Entry 5GKI (X-ray diffraction, 2.90 A resolution); this record covers chains A and B of the 4 polymer chains in the assembly.

Chain A (and B):
Name: Endonuclease EndoMS
From: Thermococcus kodakarensis KOD1
Notes: EC 3.1.-.-; chain B of this document is another copy of the same molecule, construct and numbering; everything in this record applies to it too
Reference sequence: Q5JER9 (NUCS_THEKO); residue numbers follow UniProt; this construct covers 1-252
Chain sequence (252 residues; row label = number of the first residue in the row):
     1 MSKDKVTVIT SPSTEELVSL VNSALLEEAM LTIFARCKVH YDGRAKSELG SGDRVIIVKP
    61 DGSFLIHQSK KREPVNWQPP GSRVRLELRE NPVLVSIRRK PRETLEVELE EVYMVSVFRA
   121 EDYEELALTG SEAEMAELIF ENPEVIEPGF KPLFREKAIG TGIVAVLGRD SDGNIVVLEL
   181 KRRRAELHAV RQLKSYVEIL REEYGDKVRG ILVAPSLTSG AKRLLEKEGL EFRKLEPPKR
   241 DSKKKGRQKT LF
Unresolved in the structure: 1, 241-252
Sequence notes: engineered mutation Ala165 (Asp in Q5JER9)
Ion coordination: Mg2+: Glu179 (shared with 1 residue of chain C; 1 residue of chain D)

Interface between chain A and chain B:
Pairs across the interface (140; chain A residue first):
  Lys5(A) - Asp53(B)  salt bridge
  Lys5(A) - Tyr113(B)
  Val6(A) - Phe34(B)  hydrophobic
  Val6(A) - Tyr113(B)  hydrophobic
  Val8(A) - Val8(B)  hydrophobic
  Val8(A) - Thr10(B)
  Thr10(A) - Val8(B)
  Met30(A) - Val55(B)  hydrophobic
  Met30(A) - His67(B)
  Met30(A) - Gln68(B)
  Met30(A) - Ser69(B)
  Thr32(A) - Phe34(B)
  Phe34(A) - Thr32(B)
  Phe34(A) - Ser116(B)
  Phe34(A) - Phe118(B)  hydrophobic
  Asp42(A) - Lys239(B)  salt bridge
  Gly43(A) - Lys239(B)  hydrogen bond (backbone-side chain)
  Arg44(A) - Arg182(B)  hydrogen bond (backbone-side chain)
  Ala45(A) - Thr129(B)
  Ala45(A) - Arg182(B)
  Ala45(A) - Lys239(B)
  Lys46(A) - Leu128(B)
  Lys46(A) - Thr129(B)  hydrogen bond (backbone-backbone)
  Ser47(A) - Leu126(B)
  Ser47(A) - Ala127(B)
  Glu48(A) - Leu126(B)
  Glu48(A) - Ala127(B)  hydrogen bond (backbone-backbone)
  Leu49(A) - Glu124(B)
  Leu49(A) - Glu125(B)
  Leu49(A) - Leu126(B)
  Gly50(A) - Glu124(B)
  Ser51(A) - Glu124(B)
  Gly52(A) - Asp122(B)
  Asp53(A) - Lys5(B)  salt bridge
  Asp53(A) - Phe118(B)
  Asp53(A) - Ala120(B)
  Asp53(A) - Glu121(B)  hydrogen bond (side chain-backbone)
  Asp53(A) - Asp122(B)
  Arg54(A) - Phe118(B)
  Arg54(A) - Asp122(B)  salt bridge
  Arg54(A) - Glu124(B)
  Val55(A) - Met30(B)  hydrophobic
  Val55(A) - Phe118(B)  hydrophobic
  Ile57(A) - Ile57(B)  hydrophobic
  Lys59(A) - His67(B)  hydrogen bond
  Lys59(A) - Gln68(B)  hydrogen bond (side chain-backbone)
  Lys59(A) - Ser69(B)
  Lys59(A) - Lys70(B)  hydrogen bond (side chain-backbone)
  Lys59(A) - Lys71(B)  hydrogen bond (side chain-backbone)
  Lys59(A) - Glu73(B)
  Pro60(A) - Ser69(B)
  Asp61(A) - Lys70(B)
  Asp61(A) - Lys71(B)  hydrogen bond (side chain-backbone)
  Ser63(A) - Lys71(B)  hydrogen bond (side chain-backbone)
  Leu65(A) - His67(B)
  Leu65(A) - Arg72(B)
  His67(A) - Lys59(B)  hydrogen bond
  His67(A) - Leu65(B)
  Gln68(A) - Met30(B)
  Gln68(A) - Lys59(B)  hydrogen bond (backbone-side chain)
  Gln68(A) - Asp122(B)  hydrogen bond
  Gln68(A) - Glu124(B)  hydrogen bond (side chain-backbone)
  Ser69(A) - Met30(B)
  Ser69(A) - Lys59(B)
  Ser69(A) - Pro60(B)
  Lys70(A) - Lys59(B)  hydrogen bond (backbone-side chain)
  Lys70(A) - Asp61(B)
  Lys71(A) - Lys59(B)  hydrogen bond (backbone-side chain)
  Lys71(A) - Asp61(B)  hydrogen bond (backbone-side chain)
  Lys71(A) - Ser63(B)  hydrogen bond (backbone-side chain)
  Lys71(A) - Pro80(B)
  Arg72(A) - Leu65(B)
  Arg72(A) - Glu73(B)  salt bridge
  Arg72(A) - Pro74(B)
  Arg72(A) - Trp77(B)
  Arg72(A) - Pro80(B)
  Glu73(A) - Arg72(B)  salt bridge
  Pro74(A) - Arg72(B)
  Val75(A) - Leu126(B)
  Asn76(A) - Leu126(B)
  Trp77(A) - Arg72(B)
  Pro80(A) - Lys71(B)
  Tyr113(A) - Lys5(B)  hydrogen bond
  Tyr113(A) - Val6(B)  hydrophobic
  Tyr113(A) - Phe118(B)  hydrophobic
  Ser116(A) - Phe34(B)
  Phe118(A) - Phe34(B)  hydrophobic
  Phe118(A) - Asp53(B)
  Phe118(A) - Arg54(B)
  Phe118(A) - Val55(B)  hydrophobic
  Phe118(A) - Tyr113(B)  hydrophobic
  Ala120(A) - Asp53(B)
  Glu121(A) - Gly52(B)
  Glu121(A) - Asp53(B)  hydrogen bond (backbone-side chain)
  Asp122(A) - Gly52(B)
  Asp122(A) - Asp53(B)
  Asp122(A) - Arg54(B)  salt bridge
  Asp122(A) - Gln68(B)  hydrogen bond
  Glu124(A) - Leu49(B)
  Glu124(A) - Gly50(B)
  Glu124(A) - Ser51(B)
  Glu124(A) - Arg54(B)
  Glu124(A) - Gln68(B)  hydrogen bond (backbone-side chain)
  Glu125(A) - Leu49(B)
  Leu126(A) - Ser47(B)
  Leu126(A) - Glu48(B)
  Leu126(A) - Leu49(B)
  Leu126(A) - Val75(B)
  Leu126(A) - Asn76(B)
  Ala127(A) - Ser47(B)
  Ala127(A) - Glu48(B)  hydrogen bond (backbone-backbone)
  Leu128(A) - Lys46(B)
  Thr129(A) - Ala45(B)
  Thr129(A) - Lys46(B)  hydrogen bond (backbone-backbone)
  Gly160(A) - Arg223(B)  hydrogen bond (backbone-side chain)
  Thr161(A) - Leu187(B)
  Thr161(A) - Arg223(B)  hydrogen bond
  Gly162(A) - Leu187(B)
  Gly162(A) - Arg191(B)
  Arg182(A) - Arg44(B)  hydrogen bond (side chain-backbone)
  Arg182(A) - Ala45(B)
  Leu187(A) - Thr161(B)
  Leu187(A) - Gly162(B)
  Arg191(A) - Arg191(B)
  Arg191(A) - Ser195(B)  hydrogen bond
  Arg191(A) - Tyr196(B)
  Lys194(A) - Lys194(B)
  Lys194(A) - Glu198(B)  salt bridge
  Ser195(A) - Arg191(B)  hydrogen bond
  Tyr196(A) - Arg191(B)
  Glu198(A) - Lys194(B)  salt bridge
  Glu202(A) - Lys227(B)  salt bridge
  Arg223(A) - Gly160(B)  hydrogen bond (side chain-backbone)
  Arg223(A) - Thr161(B)  hydrogen bond
  Lys227(A) - Glu202(B)  salt bridge
  Lys239(A) - Asp42(B)  salt bridge
  Lys239(A) - Gly43(B)  hydrogen bond (side chain-backbone)
  Lys239(A) - Arg44(B)
  Lys239(A) - Ala45(B)
  Arg240(A) - Lys46(B)  hydrogen bond (backbone-side chain)
Other interface residues (no listed pair), chain A (71 interface residues in all): Ala35, Met114, Arg119, Gln192, Leu224
Other interface residues (no listed pair), chain B (71 interface residues in all): Ala35, Gln78, Arg119, Gln192, Gly220, Leu224

Summary:
The chain A/chain B interface involves 71 residues from each chain, with 34 hydrogen bonds and 12 salt
bridges. Among the polar pairs are Lys5(A)-Asp53(B), Asp42(A)-Lys239(B) and Arg54(A)-Asp122(B).
Chain A and chain B are both Endonuclease EndoMS (Thermococcus kodakarensis KOD1); the structure, Structure of
EndoMS-dsDNA3 complex, was determined by X-ray diffraction (same publication as 5GKE, 5GKF, 5GKG, 5GKH and
5GKJ).
